PDB entry 6UTG | electron microscopy, 3.40 A resolution | chains a and b of the 35 polymer chains in the assembly

Chain a (and b):
Molecule: Proteasome subunit alpha
Source organism: Thermoplasma acidophilum
Notes: EC 3.4.25.1; chain b of this document is another copy of the same molecule, construct and numbering; everything in this record applies to it too
UniProtKB: P25156 (PSA_THEAC); residue numbers follow UniProt; this construct covers 10-233
Chain sequence (224 residues; each row starts with the number of its first residue):
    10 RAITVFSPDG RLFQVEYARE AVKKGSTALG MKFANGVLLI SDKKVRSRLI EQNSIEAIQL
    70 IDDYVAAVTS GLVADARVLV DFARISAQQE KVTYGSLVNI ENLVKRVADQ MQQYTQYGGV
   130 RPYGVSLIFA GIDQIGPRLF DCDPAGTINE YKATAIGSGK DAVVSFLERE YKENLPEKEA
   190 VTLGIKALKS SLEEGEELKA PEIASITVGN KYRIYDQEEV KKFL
Sequence notes: engineered mutation A66 (Lys in P25156)
UniProt features mapped onto this chain:
  - mutagenesis: L81 (L81A/E/G: Prevents PAN to stimulate gate opening), V82 (V82A: No effect on PAN's ability to stimulate gate opening; V82D/G: Prevents PAN to stimulate gate opening)

Interface between chain a and chain b:
Contacting residue pairs (48):
  T13(a) with R130(b)
  V14(a) with A11(b); Q23(b)
  F15(a) with Q23(b); Y26(b), hydrophobic; A27(b), hydrophobic; R130(b); P131(b); G133(b)
  S16(a) with Y26(b)
  P17(a) with Y26(b)
  D18(a) with E29(b); K33(b)
  G19(a) with Y26(b); A30(b); K33(b)
  L21(a) with R130(b)
  K114(a) with R86(b); R93(b)
  A117(a) with R86(b)
  D118(a) with R86(b), salt bridge; V87(b)
  Q121(a) with D84(b); V87(b)
  T124(a) with R130(b), hydrogen bond (backbone-side chain)
  Q125(a) with D84(b), hydrogen bond; V129(b); R130(b); Y132(b)
  Y126(a) with Y123(b), hydrogen bond
  G127(a) with G128(b), hydrogen bond (backbone-backbone)
  A154(a) with A83(b)
  G155(a) with R86(b), hydrogen bond (backbone-side chain)
  T156(a) with V82(b)
  I157(a) with R86(b)
  E159(a) with I59(b); E60(b), hydrogen bond (backbone-backbone); S63(b); I64(b)
  Y160(a) with L58(b)
  K161(a) with L58(b), hydrogen bond (backbone-backbone); E60(b), salt bridge
  A162(a) with L58(b), hydrophobic
  L176(a) with L58(b)
  E177(a) with R57(b); L58(b)
  Y180(a) with R57(b), hydrogen bond (backbone-side chain); L58(b), hydrophobic
Other interface residues (no listed pair), chain a (29 interface residues in all): K41, N158
Other interface residues (no listed pair), chain b (28 interface residues in all): L81, D90

In short:
29 residues of chain a and 28 residues of chain b are in contact; the contacts include 8 hydrogen bonds and 2
salt bridges. Polar pairs include D118(a)-R86(b), K161(a)-E60(b) and T124(a)-R130(b). Curated annotation
(UniProt) lists 2 mutagenesis sites on chain a.
Both chains are Proteasome subunit alpha (Thermoplasma acidophilum). Entry 6UTG (Allosteric coupling between
alpha-rings of the 20S proteasome, 20S singly capped with a PA26/V230F) was determined by electron microscopy
together with 6UTF, 6UTH, 6UTI and 6UTJ from the same study.
